Entry 1OPG (X-ray diffraction, 2.00 A resolution); this record covers chains L and H.

# Chain L
Name: OPG2 fab (light chain)
From: Homo sapiens
Notes: antibody fragment or engineered binder
Sequence (214 residues; numbered 1 to 214; the number before each row is that of its first residue):
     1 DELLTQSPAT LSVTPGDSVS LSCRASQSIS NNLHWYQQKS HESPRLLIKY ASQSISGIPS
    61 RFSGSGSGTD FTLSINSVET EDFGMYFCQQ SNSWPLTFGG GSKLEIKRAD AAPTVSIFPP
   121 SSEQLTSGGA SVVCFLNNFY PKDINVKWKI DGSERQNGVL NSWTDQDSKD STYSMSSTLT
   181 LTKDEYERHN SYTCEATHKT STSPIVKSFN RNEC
Cystine bridges: C23-C88, C134-C194

# Chain H
Name: OPG2 fab (heavy chain)
From: Homo sapiens
Reference sequence: P01868 (GC1_MOUSE); residues 126-227 here correspond to UniProt positions 1-102 (UniProt number = residue number - 125)
Sequence (227 residues; numbered 1 to 227; the number before each row is that of its first residue):
     1 EVQLVQSGGG LVNPGRSLKL SCAASGFTFS SYGMSWVRQT PEKRLEWVAA ISGGGTYIHY
    61 PDSVKGRFTI SRDNAKNNLY LQMSSLRSED TALYYCTRHP FYRYDGGNYY AMDHWGQGTS
   121 VTVSAAKTTP PSVYPLAPGS AAQTNSMVTL GCLVKGYFPE PVTVTWNSGS LSSGVHTFPA
   181 VLQSDLYTLS SSVTVPSSPR PSETVTCNVA HPASSTKVDK KIVPRDC
Cystine bridges: C22-C96, C152-C207
UniProt features mapped onto this chain:
  - region: V223 to C227 (Hinge)

# Interface between chain L and chain H
Contacting residue pairs (65):
  N32(L) - Y109(H)  hydrogen bond
  H34(L) - A111(H)
  Y36(L) - M112(H)  hydrogen bond (side chain-backbone)
  Y36(L) - W115(H)
  Q38(L) - Q39(H)  hydrogen bond
  Q38(L) - Y95(H)  hydrogen bond
  S43(L) - Y95(H)
  S43(L) - G116(H)  hydrogen bond (side chain-backbone)
  S43(L) - Q117(H)
  P44(L) - L45(H)  hydrophobic
  P44(L) - Y95(H)
  P44(L) - W115(H)
  L46(L) - M112(H)
  L46(L) - D113(H)
  Y50(L) - Y109(H)
  F87(L) - Q39(H)
  F87(L) - K43(H)
  Q89(L) - Y110(H)
  S91(L) - Y109(H)
  S91(L) - Y110(H)
  N92(L) - Y109(H)
  W94(L) - W47(H)
  W94(L) - A50(H)
  W94(L) - H59(H)
  W94(L) - Y110(H)  hydrophobic
  P95(L) - W47(H)  hydrophobic
  L96(L) - W47(H)
  F98(L) - L45(H)
  F98(L) - W47(H)
  F98(L) - M112(H)  hydrophobic
  S116(L) - T149(H)
  F118(L) - L136(H)
  F118(L) - A137(H)
  F118(L) - P138(H)
  F118(L) - T149(H)
  P119(L) - C227(H)  hydrophobic
  S121(L) - Y134(H)
  S121(L) - P135(H)
  E123(L) - Y134(H)
  E123(L) - P135(H)
  Q124(L) - Y134(H)
  S131(L) - K155(H)  hydrogen bond
  V133(L) - L136(H)  hydrophobic
  F135(L) - L136(H)  hydrophobic
  F135(L) - F178(H)  hydrophobic
  F135(L) - S190(H)
  F135(L) - S191(H)
  F135(L) - S192(H)
  N137(L) - H176(H)  hydrogen bond
  N137(L) - S192(H)
  N138(L) - H176(H)
  L160(L) - V181(H)  hydrophobic
  L160(L) - T188(H)
  N161(L) - V181(H)
  S162(L) - F178(H)
  S162(L) - P179(H)  hydrogen bond (side chain-backbone)
  S162(L) - V181(H)
  W163(L) - P179(H)
  T164(L) - F178(H)
  S174(L) - H176(H)
  S174(L) - F178(H)
  M175(L) - F178(H)
  S176(L) - F178(H)
  S176(L) - S190(H)
  T180(L) - K155(H)
Interface residues without a listed pair, chain L (40 interface residues in all): E42, M85, S127, T178
Interface residues without a listed pair, chain H (40 interface residues in all): S35, V37, E46, P61, H99, L150, G151, L153, T177

# Summary
Chain L and chain H each contribute 40 residues to their interface; the contacts include 8 hydrogen bonds.
Among the polar pairs are N32(L)-Y109(H), Y36(L)-M112(H) and Q38(L)-Q39(H).
Chain L is OPG2 fab (light chain) and chain H is OPG2 fab (heavy chain), both from Homo sapiens; the
structure, OPG2 fab fragment, was determined by X-ray diffraction.
